7TEB - chains A and D of the 8 polymer chains in the assembly; structure by electron microscopy, 4.23 A resolution (low resolution: residue-level contacts below are approximate; hydrogen-bond / salt-bridge calls are withheld).

# Chain A
Protein: Glutamate receptor ionotropic, NMDA 1
From: Rattus norvegicus
Reference sequence: P35439 (NMDZ1_RAT), isoform P35439-7; residue numbers follow UniProt; this construct covers 1-859
Amino-acid sequence (862 residues; numbered 1 to 862; the number before each row is that of its first residue):
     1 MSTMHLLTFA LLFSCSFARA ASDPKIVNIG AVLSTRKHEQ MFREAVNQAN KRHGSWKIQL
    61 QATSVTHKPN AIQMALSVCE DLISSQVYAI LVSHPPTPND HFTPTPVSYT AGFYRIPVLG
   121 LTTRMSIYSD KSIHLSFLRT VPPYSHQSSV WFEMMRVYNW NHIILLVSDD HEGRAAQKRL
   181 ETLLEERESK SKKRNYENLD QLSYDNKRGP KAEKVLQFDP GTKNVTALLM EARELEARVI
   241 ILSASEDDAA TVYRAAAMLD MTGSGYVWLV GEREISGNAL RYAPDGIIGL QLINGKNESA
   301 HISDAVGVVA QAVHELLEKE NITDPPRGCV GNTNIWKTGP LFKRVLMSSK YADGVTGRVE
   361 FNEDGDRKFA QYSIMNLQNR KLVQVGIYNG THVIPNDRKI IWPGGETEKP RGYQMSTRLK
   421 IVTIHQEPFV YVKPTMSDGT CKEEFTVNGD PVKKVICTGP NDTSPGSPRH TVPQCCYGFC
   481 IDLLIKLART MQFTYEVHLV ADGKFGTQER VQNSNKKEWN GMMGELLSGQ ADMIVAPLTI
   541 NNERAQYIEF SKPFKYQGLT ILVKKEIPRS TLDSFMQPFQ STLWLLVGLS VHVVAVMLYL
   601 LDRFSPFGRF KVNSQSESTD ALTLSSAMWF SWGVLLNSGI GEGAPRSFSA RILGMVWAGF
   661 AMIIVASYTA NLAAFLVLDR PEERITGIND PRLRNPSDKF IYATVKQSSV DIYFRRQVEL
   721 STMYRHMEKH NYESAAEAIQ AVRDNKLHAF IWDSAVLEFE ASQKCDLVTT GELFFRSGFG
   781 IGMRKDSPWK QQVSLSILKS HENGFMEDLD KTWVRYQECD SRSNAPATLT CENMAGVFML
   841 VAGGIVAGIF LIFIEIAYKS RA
Disordered / not traced: 1-26, 53-57, 95-102, 188-210, 606-622
Construct notes: conflict Ser22 (Cys in P35439), Gln61 (Asn in P35439), Asp260 (Asn in P35439), Gln371 (Asn in P35439), Gln492 (Asn in P35439), Gln512 (Asn in P35439), Gln615 (Glu in P35439), Ser616 (Glu in P35439), Ser618 (Glu in P35439), Thr619 (Glu in P35439), Gln792 (Asn in P35439), Cys831 (Phe in P35439); expression tag (860-862)
Cystine bridges: Cys441-Cys475, Cys457-Cys476

# Chain D
Protein: Glutamate receptor ionotropic, NMDA 2B
From: Rattus norvegicus
Reference sequence: Q00960 (NMDE2_RAT); numbering as in UniProt (aligned over 27-852)
Amino-acid sequence (883 residues; row label = number of the first residue in the row; numbers below 1 keep their minus sign (Met-30 is residue -30)):
   -30 MGTMRLFLLA VLFLFSFARA TGWSHPQFEK GGGSGGGSGG SAWSHPQFEK GALVPRGRSQ
    30 KSPPSIGIAV ILVGTSDEVA IKDAHEKDDF HHLSVVPRVE LVAMNETDPK SIITRICDLM
    90 SDRKIQGVVF ADDTDQEAIA QILDFISAQT LTPILGIHGG SSMIMADKDE SSMFFQFGPS
   150 IEQQASVMLN IMEEYDWYIF SIVTTYFPGY QDFVNKIRST IENSFVGWEL EEVLLLDMSL
   210 DDGDSKIQNQ LKKLQSPIIL LYCTKEEATY IFEVANSVGL TGYGYTWIVP SLVAGDTDTV
   270 PSEFPTGLIS VSYDEWDYGL PARVRDGIAI ITTAASDMLS EHSFIPEPKS SCYNTHEKRI
   330 YQSNMLNRYL INVTFEGRDL SFSEDGYQMH PKLVIILLNK ERKWERVGKW KDKSLQMKYY
   390 VWPRMCPETE EQEDDHLSIV TLEEAPFVIV ESVDPLSGTC MRNTVPCQKR IISENKTDEE
   450 PGYIKKCCKG FCIDILKKIS KSVKFTYDLY LVTNGKHGKK INGTWNGMIG EVVMKRAYMA
   510 VGSLTINEER SEVVDFSVPF IETGISVMVS RSNGTVSPSA FLEPFSACVW VMMFVMLLIV
   570 SAVAVFVFEY FSPVGYNRSL ADGREPGGPS VTIGKAIWLL WGLVFNNSVP VQNPKGTTSK
   630 IMVSVWAFFA VIFLASYTAN LAAFMIQEEY VDQVSGLSDK KFQRPNDFSP PFRFGTVPNG
   690 STERNIRNNY AEMHAYMGKF NQRGVDDALL SLKTGKLDAF IYDAAVLNYM AGRDEGCKLV
   750 TIGSGKVFAS TGYGIAIQKD SGWKRQVDLA ILQLFGDGEM EELEALWLTG ICHNEKNEVM
   810 SSQLDIDNMA GVFYMLGAAM ALSLITFISE HLFYWQFRHS FMG
Disordered / not traced: -30 to 33, 395-402, 580-599, 846-852
Construct notes: expression tag (-30 to 26); conflict Asp348 (Asn in Q00960), Cys557 (Asp in Q00960), Ser588 (Cys in Q00960), Val600 (Phe in Q00960), Ser838 (Cys in Q00960), Ser849 (Cys in Q00960)
Cystine bridges: Cys429-Cys456, Cys436-Cys457, Cys746-Cys801
UniProt features mapped onto this chain:
  - region: Lys604 to Pro623 (Pore-forming)
  - binding site (Zn(2+)): His127, Glu284
  - binding site (L-glutamate): Thr514, Arg519, Ser690, Thr691, Asp732
  - site: Asn615 (Functional determinant of NMDA receptors)
  - glycosylation (N-linked (GlcNAc...) asparagine): Asn74, Asn341, Asn444, Asn491, Asn542, Asn688
  - mutagenesis: His60 (H60A: Normal zinc binding), His127 (H127A: Reduced zinc binding), Asp283 (D283A: Slightly reduced zinc binding), Glu284 (E284A: Reduced zinc binding), His311 (H311A: Normal zinc binding), His359 (H359A: Normal zinc binding)
Reported in the primary citation:
  - allosteric site: Tyr282 (from molecular simulation)

# Chain A / chain D interface
Residue-residue contacts - 77 pairs, chain A then chain D:
  Ile540(A) - Leu781(D)
  Asn541(A) - Leu781(D)
  Asn542(A) - Leu778(D)
  Asn542(A) - Gln782(D)
  Ala545(A) - Leu778(D)
  Ala545(A) - Leu781(D)
  Gln546(A) - Arg774(D)
  Gln546(A) - Leu778(D)
  Tyr547(A) - Arg774(D)
  Lys552(A) - Ser526(D)
  Lys552(A) - Pro528(D)
  Pro553(A) - Pro528(D)
  Tyr556(A) - Pro528(D)
  Tyr556(A) - Glu531(D)
  Tyr556(A) - Thr760(D)
  Tyr556(A) - Gly761(D)
  Met576(A) - Phe637(D)
  Met576(A) - Ile641(D)
  Trp629(A) - Lys629(D)
  Leu636(A) - Ser633(D)
  Leu636(A) - Ala636(D)
  Leu636(A) - Phe637(D)
  Leu636(A) - Val640(D)
  Asn637(A) - Val640(D)
  Ser638(A) - Ala636(D)
  Ile640(A) - Lys629(D)
  Gly641(A) - Asn622(D)
  Glu642(A) - Lys629(D)
  Val665(A) - Val640(D)
  Tyr668(A) - Ile641(D)
  Thr669(A) - Ala644(D)
  Leu672(A) - Ala644(D)
  Leu672(A) - Ser645(D)
  Ala673(A) - Ala648(D)
  Leu676(A) - Ala652(D)
  Val677(A) - Ile655(D)
  Arg716(A) - Gly785(D)
  Gln717(A) - Asp786(D)
  Phe774(A) - Glu790(D)
  Phe775(A) - Phe784(D)
  Arg776(A) - Glu531(D)
  Arg776(A) - Trp796(D)
  Lys785(A) - Arg774(D)
  Leu795(A) - Ser520(D)
  Leu798(A) - Asn516(D)
  Lys799(A) - Glu517(D)
  His801(A) - Ala758(D)
  His801(A) - Ser759(D)
  Glu802(A) - Asn516(D)
  Glu802(A) - Asn694(D)
  Glu802(A) - Asn698(D)
  Glu807(A) - Phe757(D)
  Ala827(A) - Ala652(D)
  Ala827(A) - Phe653(D)
  Leu829(A) - Phe550(D)
  Leu829(A) - Glu552(D)
  Leu829(A) - Pro553(D)
  Leu829(A) - Phe554(D)
  Leu829(A) - Asn649(D)
  Cys831(A) - Pro553(D)
  Cys831(A) - Phe554(D)
  Cys831(A) - Cys557(D)
  Cys831(A) - Val558(D)
  Glu832(A) - Cys557(D)
  Val837(A) - Ile641(D)
  Phe838(A) - Met561(D)
  Phe838(A) - Met565(D)
  Phe838(A) - Phe638(D)
  Val841(A) - Met565(D)
  Gly844(A) - Met631(D)
  Ile845(A) - Ile568(D)
  Ile845(A) - Val572(D)
  Ile852(A) - Val572(D)
  Ile852(A) - Phe575(D)
  Ile852(A) - Thr627(D)
  Glu855(A) - Thr627(D)
  Lys859(A) - Tyr579(D)
Also at the interface, not in a pair above, chain A (55 interface residues in all): Tyr713, Asn803, Thr828, Met834, Leu840, Ile849, Ile856
Also at the interface, not in a pair above, chain D (61 interface residues in all): Ile515, Phe525, Val527, Val576, Thr626, Ile630, Val632, Val634, Gln656, Val756

# Summary
Chain A and chain D form an interface of 55 and 61 residues respectively. Curated annotation (UniProt) lists
Zn2+-binding residues His127(D) and Glu284(D), 5 L-glutamate-binding residues and 6 mutagenesis sites on chain
D. The paper reports an allosteric site at Tyr282(D).
Chain A is Glutamate receptor ionotropic, NMDA 1 and chain D is Glutamate receptor ionotropic, NMDA 2B, both
from Rattus norvegicus; the structure, Cryo-EM structure of GluN1b-2B NMDAR complexed to Fab2
non-active1-like, was determined by electron microscopy (same publication as 7TE4, 7TE9 and 7TEE).
